PDB entry 8YF6 | electron microscopy, 3.23 A resolution | chains A and B of the 3 polymer chains in the assembly

Chain A (and B):
Molecule: Capsid protein alpha
Organism: Dragon grouper nervous necrosis virus
Notes: chain B of this document is another copy of the same molecule, construct and numbering; everything in this record applies to it too
UniProtKB: Q9E6H7 (Q9E6H7_9VIRU); numbering as in UniProt (aligned over 1-338)
Amino-acid sequence (338 residues; numbered 1 to 338; the number before each row is that of its first residue):
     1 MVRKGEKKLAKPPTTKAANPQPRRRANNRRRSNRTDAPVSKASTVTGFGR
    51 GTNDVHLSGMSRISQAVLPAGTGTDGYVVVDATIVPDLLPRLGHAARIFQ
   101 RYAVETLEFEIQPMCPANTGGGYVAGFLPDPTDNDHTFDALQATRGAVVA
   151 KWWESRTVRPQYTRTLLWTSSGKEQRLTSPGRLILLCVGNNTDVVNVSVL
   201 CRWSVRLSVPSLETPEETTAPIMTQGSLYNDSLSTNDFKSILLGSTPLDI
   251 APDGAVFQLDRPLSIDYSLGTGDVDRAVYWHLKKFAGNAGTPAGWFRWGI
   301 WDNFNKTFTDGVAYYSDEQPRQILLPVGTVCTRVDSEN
Not modelled in the structure: 1-51, 216-338
Bound ions: Ca2+ site 1: Q100, S170, E213 (shared with 2 residues of chain C); Ca2+ site 2: D130, D133 (shared with Q100(B), S170(B), E213(B) of chain B)
What the authors report for this chain:
  - mutagenesis - I323A: unchanged binding to low pH (5.0)
  - mutagenesis - R276A: unchanged binding to pH 5.0
  - mutagenesis - W301A: decreased stability
  - mutagenesis - W280A, L324A, P326A: abolished binding to low pH (5.0)
  - mutagenesis - Q322A: decreased binding to pH 5.0

Interface between chain A and chain B:
Pairs across the interface (28; chain A residue first):
  P129(A) - W168(B)
  P129(A) - V209(B)  hydrophobic
  D130(A) - Q100(B)
  D130(A) - W168(B)
  D130(A) - S170(B)
  T132(A) - S171(B)
  D133(A) - Q100(B)  hydrogen bond
  D133(A) - S170(B)  hydrogen bond
  D133(A) - E213(B)
  D135(A) - T214(B)
  D139(A) - L212(B)
  A143(A) - L212(B)
  T144(A) - P210(B)
  T144(A) - S211(B)
  Q161(A) - N53(B)  hydrogen bond
  Q161(A) - V209(B)
  Q161(A) - P210(B)
  T163(A) - R101(B)  hydrogen bond
  T163(A) - V209(B)
  T165(A) - R101(B)
  K173(A) - K173(B)
  E174(A) - K173(B)
  E174(A) - E174(B)  hydrogen bond (side chain-backbone)
  E174(A) - L177(B)
  R176(A) - W168(B)
  R176(A) - S170(B)  hydrogen bond (side chain-backbone)
  R176(A) - S171(B)  hydrogen bond (side chain-backbone)
  R176(A) - T178(B)
Interface residues without a listed pair, chain A (18 interface residues in all): P131, A140, R145, L177
Interface residues without a listed pair, chain B (18 interface residues in all): L166, G172

Summary:
Chain A and chain B each contribute 18 residues to their interface, with 7 hydrogen bonds. Polar pairs include
D133(A)-Q100(B), D133(A)-S170(B) and Q161(A)-N53(B). From the paper: W280A, L324A and P326A of chain A abolish
binding to low pH (5.0); W301A of chain A reduces stability; 7 substitutions were tested in all.
Both chains are Capsid protein alpha (Dragon grouper nervous necrosis virus). Entry 8YF6 (Cryo-EM structure of
Dragon Grouper nervous necrosis virus-like particle at pH8.0 (3.23A)) was determined by electron microscopy
(same publication as 8YF7, 8YF8 and 8YF9).
